2L1L - chains A and B; structure by solution NMR.

# Chain A
Molecule: cAMP-dependent protein kinase inhibitor alpha
Organism: Homo sapiens
UniProt: P61925 (IPKA_HUMAN); residues 2-26 here correspond to UniProt positions 30-54 (UniProt number = residue number + 28)
Chain sequence (27 residues; each row starts with the number of its first residue):
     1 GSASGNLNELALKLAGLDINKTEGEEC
Differences from the reference sequence: expression tag (1, 27); conflict Leu7 (Ser35 in P61925)

# Chain B
Molecule: Exportin-1
Organism: Homo sapiens
UniProt: O14980 (XPO1_HUMAN); numbering as in UniProt (aligned over 504-630)
Chain sequence (127 residues; row label = number of the first residue in the row):
   504 ISGAMHEEDEKRFLVTVIKDLLGLCEQKRGKDNKAIIASNIMYIVGQYPR
   554 FLRAHWKFLKTVVNKLFEFMHETHDGVQDMACDTFIKIAQKCRRHFVQVQ
   604 VGEVMPFIDEILNNINTIICDLQPQQV
Swiss-Prot annotation at these positions:
  - mutagenesis: Glu513 (E513A: Abolishes Ran binding activity and nuclear export complex formation. Abolishes Ran binding activity and nuclear export complex formation; when associated with A-553 and A-554), Leu525 (L525A: Enhances Ran binding activity and does not abolish nuclear export complex formation. Does not abolish Ran binding activity and partially abolish nuclear export complex formation ...), Gln550 (Q550A: Enhances Ran binding activity and does not abolish nuclear export complex formation; when associated with A-553 and A-590), Arg553 (R553A: Enhances Ran binding activity and does not abolish nuclear export complex formation; when associated with A-550 and A-590. Abolishes Ran binding activity and nuclear export complex formation ...), Phe554 (F554A: Partially abolishes Ran binding activity and does not abolish nuclear export complex formation. Abolishes Ran binding activity and nuclear export complex formation; when associated with A-561 ...), Phe561 (F561A: Abolishes Ran binding activity and nuclear export complex formation. Abolishes Ran binding activity and nuclear export complex formation; when associated with A-554 ...), Lys568 (K568A: Does not abolish Ran binding activity and partially abolish nuclear export complex formation; when associated with A-525 and A-572), Phe572 (F572A: Does not abolish Ran binding activity and partially abolish nuclear export complex formation; when associated with A-525 and A-568), Met583 (M583A: Enhances Ran binding activity; when associated with A-590), Lys590 (K590A: Enhances Ran binding activity and does not abolish nuclear export complex formation. Enhances Ran binding activity and does not abolish nuclear export complex formation ...)
Reported in the primary citation:
  - mutagenesis - A541K: abolished binding to PKI NES
  - mutagenesis - C528S: decreased binding to NES
  - mutagenesis - C528A, C528T: unchanged binding to NES
  - mutagenesis - A541K: decreased binding to Rev NES
  - mutagenesis - C528W: decreased binding to cAMP-dependent protein kinase inhibitor alpha (chain A)
  - mutagenesis - C528V: unchanged binding to cAMP-dependent protein kinase inhibitor alpha (chain A)

# Interface between chain A and chain B
Residue-residue contacts (28; chain A residue first):
  Leu7(A) with Phe554(B); His558(B); Phe561(B)
  Asn8(A) with Lys560(B)
  Leu10(A) with Val518(B); Lys522(B); Phe561(B)
  Ala11(A) with Thr564(B)
  Lys13(A) with Leu525(B)
  Leu14(A) with Leu525(B); Ile544(B); Thr564(B); Lys568(B)
  Ala15(A) with Lys568(B)
  Gly16(A) with Leu525(B); Glu529(B)
  Leu17(A) with Cys528(B); Phe572(B)
  Asp18(A) with Cys528(B); Lys537(B)
  Ile19(A) with Lys534(B); Lys537(B); Ala538(B); Phe572(B); Glu575(B)
  Asn20(A) with Lys534(B); Glu575(B); Thr576(B)
Also at the interface, not in a pair above, chain A (13 interface residues in all): Glu23
Also at the interface, not in a pair above, chain B (20 interface residues in all): Ala541, Val580
The authors on this interface:
  - interface residues, chain B: Cys528(B), Ala541(B)
  - interface residues, chain B: Lys522(B), Lys560(B) (citing earlier work)

# Summary
13 residues of chain A face 20 of chain B across their interface. UniProt lists 10 mutagenesis sites on chain
B. The paper reports that A541K of chain B abolishes binding to PKI NES; interface residues Cys528(B),
Ala541(B) and Lys522(B) among others; 6 substitutions were tested in all.
Chain A is cAMP-dependent protein kinase inhibitor alpha and chain B is Exportin-1, both from Homo sapiens;
the structure, NMR Solution Structure of the Phi0 PKI NES Peptide in Complex with CRM1-RanGTP, was determined
by solution NMR.
